8AXY - chain A; structure by X-ray diffraction, 1.05 A resolution.

# Chain A
Protein: Probable endonuclease 4
Source organism: Staphylococcus aureus
Notes: EC 3.1.21.2
UniProtKB: Q6GGE2 (END4_STAAR); residue numbers follow UniProt; this construct covers 1-296
Chain sequence (296 residues; each row starts with the number of its first residue):
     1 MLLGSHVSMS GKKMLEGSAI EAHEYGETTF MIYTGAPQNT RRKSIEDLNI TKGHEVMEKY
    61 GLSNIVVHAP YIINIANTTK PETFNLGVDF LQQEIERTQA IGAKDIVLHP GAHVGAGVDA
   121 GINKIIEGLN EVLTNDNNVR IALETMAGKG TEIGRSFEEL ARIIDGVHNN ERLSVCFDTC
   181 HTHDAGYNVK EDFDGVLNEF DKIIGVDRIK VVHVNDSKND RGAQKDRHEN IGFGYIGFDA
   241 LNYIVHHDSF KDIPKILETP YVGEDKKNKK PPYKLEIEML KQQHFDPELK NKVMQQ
Curated features (UniProtKB/Swiss-Prot):
  - binding site (Zn(2+)): His68, His109, Glu144, Asp178, His181, His213, Asp226, His228, Glu258
Bound ions: Fe ion site 1: His68, His109, Glu144 (together with sulfate ion); Fe ion site 2: Glu144, Asp178, His213, Glu258 (together with sulfate ion); Zn2+: His181, Asp226, His228 (together with sulfate ion)

# In short
The Fe ion site 1 is built by His68, His109 and Glu144. Glu144, Asp178, His213 and Glu258 form the Fe ion site
2. From UniProt: 9 Zn2+-binding residues.
Chain A is Probable endonuclease 4 (Staphylococcus aureus); the structure, Staphylococcus aureus endonuclease
IV orthorhombic crystal form, was determined by X-ray diffraction (same publication as 8RLY, 8PKB and 8EDD).
